5H37 - chains A and H of the 12 polymer chains in the assembly; structure by electron microscopy, 4.00 A resolution.

Chain A:
Protein: structural protein E
From: Zika virus
Reference sequence: A0A024B7W1 (A0A024B7W1_ZIKV); residues 1-504 here correspond to UniProt positions 291-794 (UniProt number = residue number + 290)
Chain sequence (504 residues; each row starts with the number of its first residue):
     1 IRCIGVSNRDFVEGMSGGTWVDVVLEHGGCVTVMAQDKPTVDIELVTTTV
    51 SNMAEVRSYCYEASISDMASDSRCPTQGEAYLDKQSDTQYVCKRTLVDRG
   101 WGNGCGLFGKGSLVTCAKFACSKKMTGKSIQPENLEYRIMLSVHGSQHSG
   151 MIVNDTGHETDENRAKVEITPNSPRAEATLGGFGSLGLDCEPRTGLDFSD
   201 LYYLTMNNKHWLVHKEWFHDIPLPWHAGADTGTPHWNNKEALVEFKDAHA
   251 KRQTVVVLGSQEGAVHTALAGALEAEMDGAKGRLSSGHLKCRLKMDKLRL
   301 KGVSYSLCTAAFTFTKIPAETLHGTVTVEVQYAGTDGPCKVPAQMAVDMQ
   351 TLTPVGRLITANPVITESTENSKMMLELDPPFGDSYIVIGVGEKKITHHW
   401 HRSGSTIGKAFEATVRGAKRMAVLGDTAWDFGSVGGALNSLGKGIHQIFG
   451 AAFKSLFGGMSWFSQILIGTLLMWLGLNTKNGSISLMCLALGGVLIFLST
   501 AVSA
UniProt features mapped onto this chain:
  - region: Asp98 to Gly111 (Fusion peptide)
  - site: Ala504 (Cleavage)
  - glycosylation: Asn154 (N-linked (GlcNAc...) asparagine)
  - cross-link (Glycyl lysine isopeptide (Lys-Gly)): Lys38 (interchain with G-Cter in ubiquitin), Lys281 (interchain with G-Cter in ubiquitin)
Disulfides: Cys3-Cys30, Cys60-Cys121, Cys74-Cys105, Cys92-Cys116, Cys190-Cys291, Cys308-Cys339
Covalent attachments: N-acetylglucosamine (NAG) linked to Asn154

Chain H:
Protein: C10 IgG light chain variable region
From: Homo sapiens
Chain sequence (109 residues; numbered 2 to 106 plus 4 insertion-coded residues; the number before each row is that of its first residue; a row labelled like 26A-26C holds insertion residues (26A, then the next letters in order)):
     2 SALTQPASVSGSPGQSITISCTGTS
26A-26C SDV
    27 GGFNYVSWFQQHPGKAPKLMLYDVTSRPSGVSSRFSGSKSGNTASLTISG
    77 LQAEDEADYYCSSHTSRG
   94A T
    95 WVFGGGTKLTVL
Disulfides: Cys22-Cys87

Interface between chain A and chain H:
Pairs across the interface (18; chain A residue first):
  Ser70(A) with Ser92(H); Arg93(H)
  Asp71(A) with Ser92(H), hydrogen bond; Arg93(H), hydrogen bond (side chain-backbone)
  Ser72(A) with Phe29(H); Ser92(H), hydrogen bond (backbone-backbone)
  Arg73(A) with Ser26(H), hydrogen bond (side chain-backbone); Ser26A(H), hydrogen bond (side chain-backbone); Ser92(H), hydrogen bond
  Cys74(A) with Gly28(H), hydrogen bond (side chain-backbone)
  Leu82(A) with Arg93(H)
  Asp83(A) with Arg93(H)
  Lys84(A) with Arg93(H)
  Gly102(A) with Tyr31(H)
  Asn103(A) with Tyr31(H), hydrogen bond (backbone-side chain)
  Gly104(A) with Phe29(H); Asn30(H), hydrogen bond (backbone-backbone)
  Gly106(A) with Asn30(H)
Other interface residues (no listed pair), chain A (14 interface residues in all): Gln77, Cys105
Other interface residues (no listed pair), chain H (10 interface residues in all): Asp26B, Gly94

In short:
The interface between chain A and chain H involves 14 residues on one side and 10 on the other; the contacts
include 9 hydrogen bonds. Polar pairs include Asp71(A)-Ser92(H), Asp71(A)-Arg93(H) and Arg73(A)-Ser26A(H).
Chain A is structural protein E (Zika virus) and chain H is C10 IgG light chain variable region (Homo
sapiens); the structure, Cryo-EM structure of zika virus complexed with Fab C10 at pH 8.0, was determined by
electron microscopy, deposited together with 5H30 and 5H32.
